Entry 7Q9A (X-ray diffraction, 2.10 A resolution); this record covers chains A and B of the 5 polymer chains in the assembly.

[Chain A]
Protein: MHC class I antigen
Organism: Homo sapiens
Reference sequence: A0A5B8RNS7 (A0A5B8RNS7_HUMAN); residues 1-276 here correspond to UniProt positions 25-300 (UniProt number = residue number + 24)
Amino-acid sequence (276 residues; row label = number of the first residue in the row):
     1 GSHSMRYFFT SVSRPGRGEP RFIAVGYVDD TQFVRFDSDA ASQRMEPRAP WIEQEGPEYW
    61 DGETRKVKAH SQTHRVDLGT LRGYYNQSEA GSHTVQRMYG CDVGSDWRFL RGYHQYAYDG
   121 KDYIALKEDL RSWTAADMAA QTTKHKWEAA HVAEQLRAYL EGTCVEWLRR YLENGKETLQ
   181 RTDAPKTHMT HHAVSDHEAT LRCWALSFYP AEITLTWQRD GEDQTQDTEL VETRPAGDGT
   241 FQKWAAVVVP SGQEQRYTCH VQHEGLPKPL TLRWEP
Disulfides: Cys101-Cys164, Cys203-Cys259

[Chain B]
Protein: Beta-2-microglobulin
Organism: Homo sapiens
Reference sequence: P61769 (B2MG_HUMAN); residues 1-99 here correspond to UniProt positions 21-119 (UniProt number = residue number + 20)
Amino-acid sequence (100 residues; numbered 0 to 99; the number before each row is that of its first residue; numbering starts at 0):
     0 MIQRTPKIQV YSRHPAENGK SNFLNCYVSG FHPSDIEVDL LKNGERIEKV EHSDLSFSKD
    60 WSFYLLYYTE FTPTEKDEYA CRVNHVTLSQ PKIVKWDRDM
Disulfides: Cys25-Cys80
Differences from the reference sequence: initiating methionine (0)
Curated features (UniProtKB/Swiss-Prot):
  - modified residue: Gln2 (Pyrrolidone carboxylic acid)
  - glycosylation: Ile1 (N-linked (Glc) (glycation) isoleucine), Lys19 (N-linked (Glc) (glycation) lysine), Lys41 (N-linked (Glc) (glycation) lysine), Lys48 (N-linked (Glc) (glycation) lysine), Lys58 (N-linked (Glc) (glycation) lysine), Lys91 (N-linked (Glc) (glycation) lysine), Lys94 (N-linked (Glc) (glycation) lysine)

[Chain A / chain B interface]
Pairs across the interface - 57 pairs, chain A then chain B:
  Phe8(A) - Ser55(B)
  Phe8(A) - Phe56(B)
  Phe9(A) - Phe56(B)
  Thr10(A) - Leu54(B)
  Thr10(A) - Phe56(B)
  Thr10(A) - Phe62(B)
  Val12(A) - Ser33(B)
  Ile23(A) - Leu54(B)
  Val25(A) - Asp53(B)
  Val25(A) - Leu54(B)
  Val25(A) - Ser55(B)
  Tyr27(A) - Ser55(B)
  Tyr27(A) - Tyr63(B)  hydrogen bond
  Gln32(A) - Asp53(B)  hydrogen bond
  Arg35(A) - Asp53(B)  salt bridge
  Arg48(A) - Asp53(B)  salt bridge
  Gln96(A) - His31(B)  hydrogen bond
  Gln96(A) - Phe56(B)
  Gln96(A) - Trp60(B)  hydrogen bond (side chain-backbone)
  Gln96(A) - Phe62(B)
  Arg97(A) - Phe56(B)
  Gln115(A) - Trp60(B)
  Tyr116(A) - Trp60(B)
  Ala117(A) - Trp60(B)  hydrophobic
  Asp119(A) - Met0(B)
  Asp119(A) - Ile1(B)  hydrogen bond (backbone-backbone)
  Asp119(A) - His31(B)
  Gly120(A) - Ile1(B)
  Gly120(A) - His31(B)
  Lys121(A) - Ile1(B)
  Asp122(A) - Trp60(B)  hydrogen bond
  His192(A) - Asp98(B)  salt bridge
  Arg202(A) - Asp98(B)  hydrogen bond (side chain-backbone)
  Arg202(A) - Met99(B)
  Trp204(A) - Asp98(B)
  Trp204(A) - Met99(B)
  Val231(A) - Gln8(B)
  Glu232(A) - Lys6(B)  salt bridge
  Glu232(A) - Gln8(B)  hydrogen bond (backbone-side chain)
  Glu232(A) - Tyr26(B)  hydrogen bond
  Glu232(A) - Ser28(B)  hydrogen bond
  Arg234(A) - Gln8(B)  hydrogen bond
  Arg234(A) - Tyr10(B)
  Arg234(A) - Met99(B)  hydrogen bond (side chain-backbone)
  Pro235(A) - Tyr10(B)  hydrogen bond (backbone-side chain)
  Pro235(A) - Tyr26(B)
  Pro235(A) - Leu65(B)  hydrophobic
  Ala236(A) - Arg12(B)  hydrogen bond (backbone-side chain)
  Ala236(A) - Asn24(B)  hydrogen bond (backbone-side chain)
  Gly237(A) - Arg12(B)
  Gly237(A) - Leu65(B)
  Asp238(A) - Arg12(B)
  Asp238(A) - His13(B)
  Gln242(A) - Tyr10(B)
  Gln242(A) - Ser11(B)
  Gln242(A) - Arg12(B)
  Trp244(A) - Met99(B)
Interface residues without a listed pair, chain A (36 interface residues in all): His93, Thr94, Met98, Leu206, Thr233
Interface residues without a listed pair, chain B (27 interface residues in all): Arg3, Pro14, Pro32, Asp59

[In short]
36 residues of chain A and 27 residues of chain B are in contact, with 15 hydrogen bonds and 4 salt bridges.
Polar pairs include Arg35(A)-Asp53(B), Arg48(A)-Asp53(B) and His192(A)-Asp98(B).
Here chain A is MHC class I antigen and chain B is Beta-2-microglobulin, both from Homo sapiens. Entry 7Q9A
(MHC Class I A02 Allele presenting LLLGIGILVL, in complex with Mel5 TCR) was determined by X-ray diffraction,
deposited together with 7ZUC, 7Q98, 7Q99 and 7Q9B.
